8PTZ - chains B and C of the 4 polymer chains in the assembly; structure by electron microscopy, 3.35 A resolution.

# Chain B
Name: Elongator complex protein 2
Organism: Homo sapiens
Reference sequence: Q6IA86 (ELP2_HUMAN); residue numbers follow UniProt; this construct covers 1-826
Amino-acid sequence (826 residues; row label = number of the first residue in the row):
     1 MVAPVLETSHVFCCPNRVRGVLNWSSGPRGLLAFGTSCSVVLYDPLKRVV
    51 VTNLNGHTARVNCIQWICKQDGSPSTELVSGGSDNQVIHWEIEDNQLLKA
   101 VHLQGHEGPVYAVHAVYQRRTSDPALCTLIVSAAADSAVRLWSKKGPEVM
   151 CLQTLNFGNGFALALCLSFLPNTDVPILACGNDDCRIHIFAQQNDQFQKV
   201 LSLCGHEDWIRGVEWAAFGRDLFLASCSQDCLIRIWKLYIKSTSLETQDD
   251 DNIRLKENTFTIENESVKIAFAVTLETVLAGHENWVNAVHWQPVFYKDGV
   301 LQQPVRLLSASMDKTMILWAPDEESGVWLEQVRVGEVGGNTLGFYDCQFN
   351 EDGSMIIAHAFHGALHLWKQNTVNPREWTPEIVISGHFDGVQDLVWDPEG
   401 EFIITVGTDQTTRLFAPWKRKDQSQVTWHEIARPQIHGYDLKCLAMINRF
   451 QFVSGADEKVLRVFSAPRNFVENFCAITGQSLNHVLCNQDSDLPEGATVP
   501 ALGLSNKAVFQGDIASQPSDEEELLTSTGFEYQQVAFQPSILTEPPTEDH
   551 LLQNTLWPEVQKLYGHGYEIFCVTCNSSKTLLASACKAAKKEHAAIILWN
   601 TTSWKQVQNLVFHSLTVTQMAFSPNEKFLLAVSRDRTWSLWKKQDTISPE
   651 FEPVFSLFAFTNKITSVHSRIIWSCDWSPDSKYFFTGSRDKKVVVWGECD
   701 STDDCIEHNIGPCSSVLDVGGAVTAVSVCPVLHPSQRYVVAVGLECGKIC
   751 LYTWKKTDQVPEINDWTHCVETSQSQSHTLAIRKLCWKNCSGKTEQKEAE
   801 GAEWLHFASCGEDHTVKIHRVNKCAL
Not modelled in the structure: 241-270, 489-543
Swiss-Prot annotation at these positions:
  - natural variant: H206 (H206R: In MRT58; uncertain significance), R462 (R462W: In MRT58; uncertain significance)
  - mutagenesis: M1 to R17 (Abolishes interaction with ELP1 and ELP3), R634 (R634A: No effect on interaction with ELP1 or ELP3; when associated with A-636, A-670 and A-689), R636 (R636A: No effect on interaction with ELP1 or ELP3; when associated with A-634, A-670 and A-689), R670 (R670A: No effect on interaction with ELP1 or ELP3; when associated with A-634, A-636 and A-689), R689 (R689A: No effect on interaction with ELP1 or ELP3; when associated with A-634, A-636 and A-670)

# Chain C
Name: Elongator complex protein 3
Organism: Homo sapiens
Notes: EC 2.3.1.-
Reference sequence: Q9H9T3 (ELP3_HUMAN); residues 1-547 here = UniProt positions 1-547
Amino-acid sequence (581 residues; numbered 1 to 581; the number before each row is that of its first residue):
     1 MRQKRKGDLSPAELMMLTIGDVIKQLIEAHEQGKDIDLNKVKTKTAAKYG
    51 LSAQPRLVDIIAAVPPQYRKVLMPKLKAKPIRTASGIAVVAVMCKPHRCP
   101 HISFTGNICVYCPGGPDSDFEYSTQSYTGYEPTSMRAIRARYDPFLQTRH
   151 RIEQLKQLGHSVDKVEFIVMGGTFMALPEEYRDYFIRNLHDALSGHTSNN
   201 IYEAVKYSERSLTKCIGITIETRPDYCMKRHLSDMLTYGCTRLEIGVQSV
   251 YEDVARDTNRGHTVKAVCESFHLAKDSGFKVVAHMMPDLPNVGLERDIEQ
   301 FTEFFENPAFRPDGLKLYPTLVIRGTGLYELWKSGRYKSYSPSDLVELVA
   351 RILALVPPWTRVYRVQRDIPMPLVSSGVEHGNLRELALARMKDLGIQCRD
   401 VRTREVGIQEIHHKVRPYQVELVRRDYVANGGWETFLSYEDPDQDILIGL
   451 LRLRKCSEETFRFELGGGVSIVRELHVYGSVVPVSSRDPTKFQHQGFGML
   501 LMEEAERIAREEHGSGKIAVISGVGTRNYYRKIGYRLQGPYMVKMLKGLE
   551 GSAWSHPQFEKGGGSGGGSGGSAWSHPQFEK
Not modelled in the structure: 1-9, 548-581
Differences from the reference sequence: expression tag (548-581)
Metal / ion sites: 4Fe-4S cluster Fe: C99, C109, C112 (together with methionine)
Small-molecule neighbours:
  - 5'-deoxyadenosine (5AD): Y111, C112, P113, S126, Y127, Q248, H284, M286, Y318, P319, T320, L321, I323, R367
  - S-Ethyl-CoA (A2U): G86, I87, K164, K214, I216, E474, L475, H476, V477, V484, S485, R487, Q493, H494, Q495, G496, F497, G498, M499, V520, I521, S522, G523, G525, T526, Y529, Y530, K532
  - methionine (MET): G171, G172, E221, T222, R223, I245, G246, Q248, R260, H284
  - 4Fe-4S cluster (SF4): C99, H101, I108, C109, Y111, C112, Q125, S126, R223, R260
Swiss-Prot annotation at these positions:
  - binding site ([4Fe-4S] cluster): C99, C109, C112
  - binding site (acetyl-CoA): K164, E474 to V477, F497 to M499, Y530
  - modified residue: S161 (Phosphoserine), Y202 (Phosphotyrosine), K229 (N6-methyllysine), Y251 (Phosphotyrosine)
  - mutagenesis: Y202 (Y202E/F: Substantial reduction in tyrosine phosphorylation), Y207 (Y207F: No effect on tyrosine phosphorylation), Y251 (Y251F: Small reduction in tyrosine phosphorylation), Y318 (Y318F: No effect on tyrosine phosphorylation), Y329 (Y329F: No effect on tyrosine phosphorylation), Y427 (Y427F: No effect on tyrosine phosphorylation)
Reported in the primary citation:
  - binding site for S-Ethyl-CoA: V477 to F497
  - 4Fe-4S cluster coordination: C99, C109, C112
  - mutagenesis - K164A, K280A, Y363A, E474A, H476A: unchanged binding to tRNA Gln
  - mutagenesis - R361A, R364A, Y529A/Y530A (94.7 +/- 5.2 nM): decreased binding to tRNA Gln
  - catalytic residues: K280, K316, Y318, Y363, E474, Y478, Y529, Y530 (proposed by the authors, not directly observed)
  - post-translational modification sites: K280, K316, Y318 (proposed by the authors, not directly observed)
  - disease-associated variants - R242K, R402T: unchanged binding to tRNA Gln
  - disease-associated variants - I298S, D443N, R454K, R473K: decreased stability

# Interface between chain B and chain C
Pairs across the interface - 28 pairs, chain B then chain C:
  V18(B) - T197(C)
  R60(B) - T197(C)
  R60(B) - S198(C)
  R60(B) - N199(C)  hydrogen bond
  S83(B) - N199(C)  hydrogen bond
  Y111(B) - H196(C)
  Y111(B) - T197(C)
  Y111(B) - E203(C)  hydrogen bond
  Y111(B) - Y207(C)
  A135(B) - E203(C)
  A135(B) - Y207(C)
  N159(B) - R210(C)  hydrogen bond
  G160(B) - R210(C)
  F161(B) - K206(C)
  F161(B) - Y207(C)
  D183(B) - R210(C)
  D184(B) - R210(C)  salt bridge
  W209(B) - Y207(C)
  W209(B) - R210(C)
  W209(B) - S211(C)
  W209(B) - L212(C)
  W285(B) - R149(C)
  L342(B) - L146(C)  hydrophobic
  F361(B) - F145(C)  hydrophobic
  G438(B) - R141(C)
  Y439(B) - K95(C)
  Y439(B) - Y122(C)
  G567(B) - R98(C)
Also at the interface, not in a pair above, chain B (26 interface residues in all): R19, P109, A134, C185, Q229, N340, Y345, D457, K562
Also at the interface, not in a pair above, chain C (23 interface residues in all): P96, E121, H150, A192, S194, G195

# Overview
The interface between chain B and chain C involves 26 residues on one side and 23 on the other; the contacts
include 4 hydrogen bonds and 1 salt bridge. Polar pairs include D184(B)-R210(C), R60(B)-N199(C) and
S83(B)-N199(C). The paper reports catalytic residues K280(C), K316(C) and Y318(C) among others; I298S, D443N
and R454K of chain C, among others, reduce stability; 14 substitutions were tested in all.
Chain B is Elongator complex protein 2 and chain C is Elongator complex protein 3, both from Homo sapiens; the
structure, Cryo-EM structure of human Elp123 in complex with tRNA, S-ethyl-CoA, 5'-deoxyadenosine and
methionine, was determined by electron microscopy (same publication as 8PTX, 8PTY and 8PU0).
